PDB entry 5D8K | X-ray diffraction, 1.73 A resolution | chains A and B

== Chain A ==
Molecule: 12-nt DNA strand
Sequence (12 nucleotides; each row starts with the number of its first residue):
     1 GGTTCTAGAA CC

== Chain B ==
Molecule: Heat shock factor protein 2
From: Homo sapiens
UniProt: Q03933 (HSF2_HUMAN); numbering as in UniProt (aligned over 8-115)
Sequence (110 residues; numbered 6 to 115; the number before each row is that of its first residue):
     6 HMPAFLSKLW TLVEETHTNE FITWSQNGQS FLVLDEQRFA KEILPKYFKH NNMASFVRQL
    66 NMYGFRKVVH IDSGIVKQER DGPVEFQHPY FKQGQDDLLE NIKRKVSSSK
Disordered / not traced: 112-115
Differences from the reference sequence: expression tag (6-7)
Swiss-Prot annotation at these positions:
  - motif: Lys108 to Lys115 (Nuclear localization signal)
  - cross-link: Lys82 (Glycyl lysine isopeptide (Lys-Gly) (interchain with G-Cter in SUMO2))
From the paper describing this entry:
  - binding site for the 12-nt DNA strand (chain A): Arg63, Lys72, Arg109, Lys110
  - self-association interface (contacts with another copy of this molecule); pairs are residue here / residue on that copy: Asn56-Asp86 (hydrogen bond)
  - post-translational modification sites: Lys82 (citing earlier work)
  - contacts within the chain: Leu14-Phe96 (hydrophobic contact), Trp15-Phe96 (hydrophobic contact), Trp29-Phe96 (hydrophobic contact)
  - specificity-determining residues: Arg63

== Chain A / chain B interface ==
Pairs across the interface (16; chain A residue first):
  DG1(A) - Tyr68(B)  sugar contact
  DG1(A) - Arg109(B)  sugar contact
  DG2(A) - Ala9(B)  phosphate contact
  DG2(A) - Phe10(B)  hydrogen bond to the phosphate
  DG2(A) - Gln64(B)  hydrogen bond to the phosphate
  DG2(A) - Tyr68(B)  hydrogen bond to the phosphate
  DG2(A) - Arg109(B)  hydrogen bond to the base
  DT3(A) - Phe53(B)  phosphate contact
  DT3(A) - Lys54(B)  hydrogen bond to the phosphate
  DT3(A) - His55(B)  salt bridge to the phosphate
  DT3(A) - Ser60(B)  sugar contact
  DT3(A) - Gln64(B)  base contact
  DT4(A) - His55(B)  phosphate contact
  DT4(A) - Asn57(B)  hydrogen bond to the phosphate
  DT4(A) - Ser60(B)  hydrogen bond to the phosphate
  DT4(A) - Arg63(B)  base contact
Interface residues without a listed pair, chain A (5 interface residues in all): DC5
Interface residues without a listed pair, chain B (13 interface residues in all): Pro8, Met67

== Summary ==
5 residues of chain A face 13 of chain B across their interface, with 7 hydrogen bonds and 1 salt bridge.
Polar contacts include DG2(A)-Arg109(B), DG2(A)-Phe10(B) and DG2(A)-Gln64(B). The paper reports a binding site
for the 12-nt DNA strand (chain A) at Arg63(B), Lys72(B) and Arg109(B) among others; the specificity
determinant Arg63(B).
Chain A is a 12-nt DNA strand and chain B is Heat shock factor protein 2 (Homo sapiens); the structure, Human
HSF2 DNA-Binding Domain bound to 2-site HSE DNA at 1.73 Angstroms Resolution, was determined by X-ray
diffraction (same publication as 5D8L).
